6CUU - chains F and H of the 8 polymer chains in the assembly; structure by X-ray diffraction, 2.99 A resolution.

[Chain F]
Protein: RNA polymerase sigma factor SigA
From: Thermus thermophilus (strain HB27 / ATCC BAA-163 / DSM 7039)
UniProtKB: Q72L95 (SIGA_THET2); residue numbers follow UniProt; this construct covers 1-423
Sequence (423 residues; row label = number of the first residue in the row):
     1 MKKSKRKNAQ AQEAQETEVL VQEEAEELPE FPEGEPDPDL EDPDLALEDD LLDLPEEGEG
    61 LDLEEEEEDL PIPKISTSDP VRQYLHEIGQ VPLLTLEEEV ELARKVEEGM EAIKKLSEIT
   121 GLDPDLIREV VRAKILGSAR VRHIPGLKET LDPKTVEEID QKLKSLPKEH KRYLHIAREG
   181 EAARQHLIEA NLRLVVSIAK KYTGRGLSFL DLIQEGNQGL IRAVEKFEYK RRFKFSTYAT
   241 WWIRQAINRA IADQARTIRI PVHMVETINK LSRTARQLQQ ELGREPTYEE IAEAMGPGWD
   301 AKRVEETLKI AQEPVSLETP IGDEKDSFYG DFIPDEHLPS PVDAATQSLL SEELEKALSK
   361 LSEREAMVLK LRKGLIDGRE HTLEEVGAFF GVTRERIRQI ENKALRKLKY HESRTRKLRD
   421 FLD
Unresolved in the structure: 1-77
Curated features (UniProtKB/Swiss-Prot):
  - DNA-binding region: Leu383 to Asn402 (H-T-H motif)
  - region: Ser78 to Ile113 (Sigma-70 factor domain-1)
  - motif: Asp211 to Gln214 (Interaction with polymerase core subunit RpoC)

[Chain H]
Molecule: 27-nt DNA strand
From: Bacillus subtilis
Sequence (27 nucleotides; each row starts with the number of its first residue):
     1 TATAATGGGA GCTGGCTCTG ATGCAGG
Unresolved in the structure: 13-15, 26-27

[How chain F and chain H interact]
Contacting residue pairs (42; chain F residue first):
  Asp79(F) with DG8(H), hydrogen bond to the base
  Val81(F) with DG8(H), base contact
  Arg82(F) with DG8(H), hydrogen bond to the base; DG9(H), hydrogen bond to the base
  Leu85(F) with DG7(H), base contact; DG8(H), base contact
  His86(F) with DG7(H), base contact
  Gly89(F) with DG7(H), base contact
  Leu93(F) with DT6(H), base contact
  Glu99(F) with DT6(H), base contact
  Ala190(F) with DT6(H), base contact
  Asn191(F) with DT6(H), hydrogen bond to the base
  Arg193(F) with DT6(H), phosphate contact; DG7(H), hydrogen bond to the base
  Leu194(F) with DA5(H), sugar contact; DT6(H), hydrogen bond to the base
  Val196(F) with DG8(H), sugar contact
  Ser197(F) with DT6(H), sugar contact
  Lys200(F) with DG8(H), salt bridge to the phosphate
  Phe209(F) with DG8(H), sugar contact
  Lys226(F) with DT1(H), base contact; DA2(H), hydrogen bond to the base
  Phe227(F) with DA2(H), base contact
  Glu228(F) with DA2(H), hydrogen bond to the base
  Arg231(F) with DA2(H), base contact
  Phe233(F) with DA2(H), base contact; DT3(H), sugar contact; DA4(H), phosphate contact
  Lys234(F) with DA4(H), hydrogen bond to the phosphate; DA5(H), salt bridge to the phosphate
  Ser236(F) with DA4(H), sugar contact; DA5(H), hydrogen bond to the phosphate; DT6(H), base contact
  Thr237(F) with DA2(H), phosphate contact; DT3(H), sugar contact; DA4(H), hydrogen bond to the phosphate; DA5(H), base contact
  Tyr238(F) with DT1(H), base contact; DA2(H), stacking on the base
  Thr240(F) with DA5(H), hydrogen bond to the base
  Trp241(F) with DT1(H), sugar contact
  Arg244(F) with DA5(H), base contact
Also at the interface, not in a pair above, chain F (32 interface residues in all): Ile88, Leu192, Arg232, Trp242

[Summary]
32 residues of chain F and 9 residues of chain H are in contact, with 12 hydrogen bonds, 2 salt bridges and 1
aromatic stacking contact. Polar contacts include Asp79(F)-DG8(H), Arg82(F)-DG8(H) and Arg82(F)-DG9(H).
Here chain F is RNA polymerase sigma factor SigA (Thermus thermophilus (strain HB27 / ATCC BAA-163 / DSM
7039)) and chain H is a 27-nt DNA strand (Bacillus subtilis). Entry 6CUU (Thermus thermophiles RNA polymerase
in complex with promoter DNA and antibiotic Kanglemycin A) was determined by X-ray diffraction, deposited
together with 6CUX.
